Entry 6ZB2 (X-ray diffraction, 2.28 A resolution); this record covers chain AAA.

[Chain AAA]
Protein: Bromodomain-containing protein 2
Source organism: Homo sapiens
UniProt: P25440 (BRD2_HUMAN); numbering as in UniProt (aligned over 344-455)
Sequence (115 residues; numbered 341 to 455; the number before each row is that of its first residue):
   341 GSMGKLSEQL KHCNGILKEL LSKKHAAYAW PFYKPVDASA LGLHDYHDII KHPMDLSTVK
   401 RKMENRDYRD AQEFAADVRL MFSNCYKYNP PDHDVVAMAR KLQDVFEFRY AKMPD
Not modelled in the structure: 341-342
Differences from the reference sequence: expression tag (341-343)
Swiss-Prot annotation at these positions:
  - mutagenesis: Val-376 (V376A: Abolished binding to histone H4 acetylated at 'Lys-12' (H4K12ac)), Leu-381 (L381A: Reduced binding to histone H4 acetylated at 'Lys-12' (H4K12ac)), Leu-383 (L383A: Reduced binding to histone H4 acetylated at 'Lys-12' (H4K12ac)), Asn-429 (N429A: Abolished binding to histone H4 acetylated at 'Lys-12' (H4K12ac))
Residues lining bound ligands: QD5 (N5-cyclopropyl-1-(1H-indol-4-ylmethyl)-N3-methyl-2-oxidanylidene-pyridine-3,5-dicarboxamide): Trp-370, Pro-371, Phe-372, Val-376, Leu-381, Leu-383, Cys-425, Tyr-428, Asn-429, Pro-430, His-433, Asp-434, Val-435, Met-438

[Overview]
Chain AAA binds compound QD5. From UniProt: 4 mutagenesis sites.
Chain AAA is Bromodomain-containing protein 2 (Homo sapiens); the structure, C-terminal bromodomain of human
BRD2 with GSK549, was determined by X-ray diffraction (same publication as 6ZB0, 6ZB1 and 6ZB3).
